5KFV - chains A and T of the 3 polymer chains in the assembly; structure by X-ray diffraction, 1.60 A resolution.

[Chain A]
Protein: DNA polymerase eta
Source organism: Homo sapiens
Notes: EC 2.7.7.7
UniProtKB: Q9Y253 (POLH_HUMAN); residues 1-432 here = UniProt positions 1-432
Sequence (435 residues; each row starts with the number of its first residue; numbers below 1 keep their minus sign (Gly-2 is residue -2)):
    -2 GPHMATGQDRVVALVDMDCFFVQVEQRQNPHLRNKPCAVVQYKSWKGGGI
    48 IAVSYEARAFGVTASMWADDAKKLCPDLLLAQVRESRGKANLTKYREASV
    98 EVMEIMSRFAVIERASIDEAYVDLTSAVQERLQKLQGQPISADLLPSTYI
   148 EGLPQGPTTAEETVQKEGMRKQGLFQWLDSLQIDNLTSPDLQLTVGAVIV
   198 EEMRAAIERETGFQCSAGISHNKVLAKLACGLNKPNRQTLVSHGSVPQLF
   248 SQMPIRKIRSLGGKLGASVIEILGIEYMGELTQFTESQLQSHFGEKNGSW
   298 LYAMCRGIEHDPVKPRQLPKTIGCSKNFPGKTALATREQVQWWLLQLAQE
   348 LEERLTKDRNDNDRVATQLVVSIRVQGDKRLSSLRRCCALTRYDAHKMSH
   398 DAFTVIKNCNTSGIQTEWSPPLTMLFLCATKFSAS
Unresolved in the structure: 155-159
Differences from the reference sequence: expression tag (-2 to 0); engineered mutation Ala61 (Arg in Q9Y253)
UniProt features mapped onto this chain:
  - binding site (Mg(2+)): Asp13, Met14, Asp115, Glu116
  - binding site (Mn(2+)): Asp13, Met14, Asp115, Glu116
  - natural variant: Val37 (deletion: In XPV), Leu75 (deletion: In XPV), Arg93 (R93P: In XPV), Arg111 (R111H: In XPV), Thr122 (T122P: In XPV), Gly153 (G153D: In a breast cancer sample), Thr191 (T191P: In XPV), Gly263 (G263V: In XPV), Val266 (V266D: In XPV), Gly295 (G295R: In XPV), Arg361 (R361S: In XPV)
  - mutagenesis: Tyr52 (Y52A/F: Reduces DNA polymerase activity; Y52E: Reduces DNA polymerase activity. Increases fidelity of replication and reduces translesion bypass), Ser62 (S62G: Increased DNA polymerase activity and translesion bypass compared to wild-type), Ala68 (A68S/V: Severe reduction in thymine dimer translesion bypass), Asn324 to Pro326 (Reduces binding to chromatin and to monoubiquitinated PCNA. Abolishes binding to monoubiquitinated PCNA; when associated with 705-E--H-713 Del)
Bound ions: Mg2+ site 1: Asp13, Asp115, Glu116 (together with 2'-deoxyadenosine 5'-triphosphate) (shared with 1 residue of chain P); Ca2+: Asp13, Met14, Asp115 (together with 2'-deoxyadenosine 5'-triphosphate); Mg2+ site 2: Asp13, Met14, Asp115 (together with 2'-deoxyadenosine 5'-triphosphate); K+: Asp13, Asp115, Glu116 (together with 2'-deoxyadenosine 5'-triphosphate) (shared with 1 residue of chain P)
Small-molecule neighbours:
  - : Asp13, Met14, Asp15, Asp115, Lys231
  - 2'-deoxyadenosine 5'-triphosphate (DTP): Asp13, Met14, Asp15, Cys16, Phe17, Phe18, Ile48, Ala49, Tyr52, Arg55, Ile114, Asp115, Lys231

[Chain T]
Molecule: 12-nt DNA strand
Sequence (12 nucleotides; each row starts with the number of its first residue):
     1 CATTATGACGCT
Small-molecule neighbours: 2'-deoxyadenosine 5'-triphosphate (DTP): DT3, DT4, DA5

[Chain A / chain T interface]
Pairs across the interface (43):
  Gln38(A) - DT4(T)  hydrogen bond to the base
  Gln38(A) - DA5(T)  sugar contact
  Tyr39(A) - DT4(T)  phosphate contact
  Tyr39(A) - DA5(T)  hydrogen bond to the phosphate
  Trp42(A) - DA2(T)  stacking on the base
  Gly46(A) - DT3(T)  base contact
  Ile47(A) - DT3(T)  base contact
  Ile48(A) - DT3(T)  base contact
  Ser62(A) - DT3(T)  hydrogen bond to the base
  Trp64(A) - DA2(T)  phosphate contact
  Trp64(A) - DT3(T)  sugar contact
  Lys86(A) - DT6(T)  salt bridge to the phosphate
  Ala87(A) - DA5(T)  sugar contact
  Leu89(A) - DA5(T)  phosphate contact
  Leu89(A) - DT6(T)  phosphate contact
  Arg93(A) - DT6(T)  salt bridge to the phosphate
  Arg93(A) - DG7(T)  salt bridge to the phosphate
  Lys293(A) - DG10(T)  sugar contact
  Lys311(A) - DC9(T)  phosphate contact
  Arg313(A) - DA8(T)  salt bridge to the phosphate
  Pro316(A) - DA8(T)  phosphate contact
  Lys317(A) - DA8(T)  hydrogen bond to the phosphate
  Lys317(A) - DC9(T)  salt bridge to the phosphate
  Thr318(A) - DG7(T)  sugar contact
  Thr318(A) - DA8(T)  hydrogen bond to the phosphate
  Ile319(A) - DG7(T)  phosphate contact
  Gly320(A) - DT6(T)  sugar contact
  Gly320(A) - DG7(T)  hydrogen bond to the phosphate
  Cys321(A) - DT6(T)  phosphate contact
  Ser322(A) - DA5(T)  sugar contact
  Ser322(A) - DT6(T)  hydrogen bond to the phosphate
  Lys323(A) - DA5(T)  salt bridge to the phosphate
  Asn324(A) - DT4(T)  hydrogen bond to the phosphate
  Asn324(A) - DA5(T)  hydrogen bond to the phosphate
  Pro326(A) - DA2(T)  base contact
  Pro326(A) - DT4(T)  phosphate contact
  Gly327(A) - DC1(T)  hydrogen bond to the phosphate
  Gly327(A) - DA2(T)  phosphate contact
  Thr329(A) - DA2(T)  base contact
  Arg351(A) - DT6(T)  salt bridge to the phosphate
  Arg351(A) - DG7(T)  salt bridge to the phosphate
  Lys376(A) - DA2(T)  salt bridge to the phosphate
  Leu378(A) - DT6(T)  base contact
Interface residues without a listed pair, chain A (34 interface residues in all): Ala61, Glu110, Arg111, Glu347

[In short]
34 residues of chain A and 10 residues of chain T are in contact; the contacts include 10 hydrogen bonds, 9
salt bridges and 1 aromatic stacking contact. Polar contacts include Gln38(A)-DT4(T), Ser62(A)-DT3(T) and
Tyr39(A)-DA5(T). 2'-deoxyadenosine 5'-triphosphate is bound between chain A and chain T.
Chain A is DNA polymerase eta (Homo sapiens) and chain T is a 12-nt DNA strand; the structure, Human DNA
polymerase eta R61A-DNA ternary complex: reaction with 1 mM Mg2+ for 140s, was determined by X-ray
diffraction, deposited together with 5KFA, 5KFB, 5KFC, 5KFD, 5KFE, 5KFF and 28 further entries.
